PDB entry 9KGQ | X-ray diffraction, 1.50 A resolution | chains A and D of the 4 polymer chains in the assembly

Chain A:
Molecule: 3C-like proteinase nsp5
Organism: Severe acute respiratory syndrome coronavirus 2
Notes: EC 3.4.22.69
UniProtKB: P0DTD1 (R1AB_SARS2); residues 1-306 here correspond to UniProt positions 3264-3569 (UniProt number = residue number + 3263)
Amino-acid sequence (311 residues; row label = number of the first residue in the row; numbers below 1 keep their minus sign (Gly-4 is residue -4)):
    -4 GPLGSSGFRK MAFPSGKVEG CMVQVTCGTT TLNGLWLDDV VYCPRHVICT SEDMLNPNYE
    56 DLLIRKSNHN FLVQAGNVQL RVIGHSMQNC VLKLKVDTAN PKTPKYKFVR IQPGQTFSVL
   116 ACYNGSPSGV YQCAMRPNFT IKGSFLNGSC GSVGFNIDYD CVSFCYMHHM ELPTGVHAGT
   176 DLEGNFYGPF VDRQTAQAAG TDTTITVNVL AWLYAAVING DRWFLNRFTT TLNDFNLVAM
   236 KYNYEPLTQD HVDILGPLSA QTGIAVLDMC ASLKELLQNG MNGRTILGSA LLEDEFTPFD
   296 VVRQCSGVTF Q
Unresolved in the structure: -4 to 2, 299-306
Sequence notes: expression tag (-4 to 0)
Swiss-Prot annotation at these positions:
  - active site: His41 (For 3CL-PRO activity), Cys145 (Nucleophile)
  - site: Gln306 (Cleavage)
  - cross-link (Glycyl lysine isopeptide (Lys-Gly)): Lys5 (interchain with G-Cter in ubiquitin), Lys90 (interchain with G-Cter in ubiquitin)

Chain D:
Molecule: compound 4
Amino-acid sequence (4 residues; numbered 1 to 4; the number before each row is that of its first residue):
     1 XVLX
Modified residues: ACE (acetyl group) at position 1; Val2 (D-valine; DVA); ELL ((2S)-2-azanyl-3-[(3S)-2-oxidanylidenepyrrolidin-3-yl]propanal) at position 4

Chain A / chain D interface:
Contacting residue pairs (23):
  His41(A) - Leu3(D)
  His41(A) - ELL_4(D)
  Met49(A) - Leu3(D)  hydrophobic
  Phe140(A) - ELL_4(D)
  Asn142(A) - ELL_4(D)
  Gly143(A) - ELL_4(D)
  Ser144(A) - ELL_4(D)
  Cys145(A) - ELL_4(D)  covalent bond
  His163(A) - ELL_4(D)
  His164(A) - Leu3(D)
  His164(A) - ELL_4(D)  hydrogen bond (backbone-backbone)
  Met165(A) - Val2(D)
  Met165(A) - ELL_4(D)
  Glu166(A) - ACE_1(D)
  Glu166(A) - Val2(D)  hydrogen bond (backbone-backbone)
  Glu166(A) - ELL_4(D)
  His172(A) - ELL_4(D)
  Asp187(A) - Leu3(D)
  Arg188(A) - Val2(D)
  Arg188(A) - Leu3(D)
  Gln189(A) - Val2(D)
  Gln189(A) - Leu3(D)  hydrogen bond (side chain-backbone)
  Thr190(A) - Val2(D)
Interface residues without a listed pair, chain A (19 interface residues in all): Tyr54, Leu141, Leu167

In short:
Chain A and chain D form an interface of 19 and 4 residues respectively, with 1 covalent bond and 3 hydrogen
bonds. Among the polar pairs are Gln189(A)-Leu3(D), His164(A)-ELL_4(D) and Glu166(A)-Val2(D). From UniProt:
active-site residues His41(A) and Cys145(A) on chain A.
Here chain A is 3C-like proteinase nsp5 (Severe acute respiratory syndrome coronavirus 2) and chain D is
compound 4. Entry 9KGQ (Discovery of an orally bioavailable reversible covalent SARS-CoV-2 Mpro inhibitor with
pan-coronavirus activity) was determined by X-ray diffraction (same publication as 9KGJ, 9KGN, 9KGR and 9KGS).
